PDB entry 9FAQ | electron microscopy, 2.90 A resolution | chains H and L of the 8 polymer chains in the assembly

[Chain H]
Molecule: Neuroligin-2
Organism: Homo sapiens
Reference sequence: Q8NFZ4 (NLGN2_HUMAN); numbering as in UniProt (aligned over 668-700)
Sequence (33 residues; numbered 668 to 700; the number before each row is that of its first residue):
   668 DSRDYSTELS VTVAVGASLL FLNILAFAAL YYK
Curated features (UniProtKB/Swiss-Prot):
  - region: V678 to Y698 (Required for interaction with LHFPL4)

[Chain L]
Molecule: LHFPL tetraspan subfamily member 4 protein
Organism: Homo sapiens
Reference sequence: Q7Z7J7 (LHPL4_HUMAN); residue numbers follow UniProt; this construct covers 11-203
Sequence (193 residues; row label = number of the first residue in the row):
    11 YHEHYMRNSR AIGVLWAIFT ICFAIINVVV FIQPYWVGDS VSTPKPGYFG LFHYCVGSGL
    71 AGRELTCRGS FTDFSTIPSS AFKAAAFFVL LSMVLILGCI TCFSLFFFCN TATVYKICAW
   131 MQLLAALCLV LGCMIFPDGW DAETIRDMCG AKTGKYSLGD CSVRWAYILA IIGILNALIL
   191 SFLAFVLGNR QTD
Cystine bridges: C65-C77, C109-C128, C159-C171
Ligand contacts:
  - phosphatidylglycerol (PGW; (1R)-2-{[(S)-{[(2S)-2,3-dihydroxypropyl]oxy}(hydroxy)phosphoryl]oxy}-1-[(hexadecanoyloxy)methyl]ethyl (9Z)-octadec-9-enoate), molecule 1: R20, G23, A27, I28, I31, I110, F113, S114, F116, F117, F118, C119, T121, Y125
  - phosphatidylglycerol (PGW), molecule 2: T82, D83, F84, S85

[How chain H and chain L interact]
Pairs across the interface (29; chain H residue first):
  D668(H) with R73(L)
  R670(H) with S50(L), hydrogen bond (side chain-backbone)
  Y672(H) with D49(L), hydrogen bond; R174(L)
  E675(H) with R174(L), salt bridge; W175(L)
  L676(H) with I178(L), hydrophobic
  T679(H) with W175(L); I178(L)
  V680(H) with I178(L), hydrophobic
  G683(H) with I182(L)
  L686(H) with I36(L), hydrophobic
  L687(H) with I182(L), hydrophobic; L185(L), hydrophobic
  L689(H) with F29(L), hydrophobic
  N690(H) with F29(L); N186(L), hydrogen bond; I189(L); L190(L)
  A693(H) with L193(L), hydrophobic
  F694(H) with I189(L); F192(L), hydrophobic; L193(L)
  A696(H) with I22(L), hydrophobic
  L697(H) with I22(L), hydrophobic; L193(L), hydrophobic; V196(L), hydrophobic; L197(L), hydrophobic; R200(L)
Other interface residues (no listed pair), chain L (22 interface residues in all): V51, P56, S172

[In short]
The interface between chain H and chain L involves 16 residues on one side and 22 on the other; the contacts
include 3 hydrogen bonds and 1 salt bridge. Polar contacts include E675(H)-R174(L), R670(H)-S50(L) and
Y672(H)-D49(L). Bound to chain L: phosphatidylglycerol.
Here chain H is Neuroligin-2 and chain L is LHFPL tetraspan subfamily member 4 protein, both from Homo
sapiens. Entry 9FAQ (CryoEM structure of human full-length alpha1beta3gamma2 GABA(A)R in complex with GARLH4,
the TMD of Neuroligin2 and ...) was determined by electron microscopy.
